PDB entry 6W77 | electron microscopy, 3.60 A resolution | chains A and M of the 18 polymer chains in the assembly

[Chain A]
Molecule: 1542-nt RNA strand
Organism: Escherichia coli (strain K12)
Sequence (1542 nucleotides; numbered 1 to 1542; the number before each row is that of its first residue):
     1 AAAUUGAAGA GUUUGAUCAU GGCUCAGAUU GAACGCUGGC GGCAGGCCUA ACACAUGCAA
    61 GUCGAACGGU AACAGGAAGA AGCUUGCUUC UUUGCUGACG AGUGGCGGAC GGGUGAGUAA
   121 UGUCUGGGAA ACUGCCUGAU GGAGGGGGAU AACUACUGGA AACGGUAGCU AAUACCGCAU
   181 AACGUCGCAA GACCAAAGAG GGGGACCUUC GGGCCUCUUG CCAUCGGAUG UGCCCAGAUG
   241 GGAUUAGCUA GUAGGUGGGG UAACGGCUCA CCUAGGCGAC GAUCCCUAGC UGGUCUGAGA
   301 GGAUGACCAG CCACACUGGA ACUGAGACAC GGUCCAGACU CCUACGGGAG GCAGCAGUGG
   361 GGAAUAUUGC ACAAUGGGCG CAAGCCUGAU GCAGCCAUGC CGCGUGUAUG AAGAAGGCCU
   421 UCGGGUUGUA AAGUACUUUC AGCGGGGAGG AAGGGAGUAA AGUUAAUACC UUUGCUCAUU
   481 GACGUUACCC GCAGAAGAAG CACCGGCUAA CUCCGUGCCA GCAGCCGCGG UAAUACGGAG
   541 GGUGCAAGCG UUAAUCGGAA UUACUGGGCG UAAAGCGCAC GCAGGCGGUU UGUUAAGUCA
   601 GAUGUGAAAU CCCCGGGCUC AACCUGGGAA CUGCAUCUGA UACUGGCAAG CUUGAGUCUC
   661 GUAGAGGGGG GUAGAAUUCC AGGUGUAGCG GUGAAAUGCG UAGAGAUCUG GAGGAAUACC
   721 GGUGGCGAAG GCGGCCCCCU GGACGAAGAC UGACGCUCAG GUGCGAAAGC GUGGGGAGCA
   781 AACAGGAUUA GAUACCCUGG UAGUCCACGC CGUAAACGAU GUCGACUUGG AGGUUGUGCC
   841 CUUGAGGCGU GGCUUCCGGA GCUAACGCGU UAAGUCGACC GCCUGGGGAG UACGGCCGCA
   901 AGGUUAAAAC UCAAAUGAAU UGACGGGGGC CCGCACAAGC GGUGGAGCAU GUGGUUUAAU
   961 UCGAUGCAAC GCGAAGAACC UUACCUGGUC UUGACAUCCA CGGAAGUUUU CAGAGAUGAG
  1021 AAUGUGCCUU CGGGAACCGU GAGACAGGUG CUGCAUGGCU GUCGUCAGCU CGUGUUGUGA
  1081 AAUGUUGGGU UAAGUCCCGC AACGAGCGCA ACCCUUAUCC UUUGUUGCCA GCGGUCCGGC
  1141 CGGGAACUCA AAGGAGACUG CCAGUGAUAA ACUGGAGGAA GGUGGGGAUG ACGUCAAGUC
  1201 AUCAUGGCCC UUACGACCAG GGCUACACAC GUGCUACAAU GGCGCAUACA AAGAGAAGCG
  1261 ACCUCGCGAG AGCAAGCGGA CCUCAUAAAG UGCGUCGUAG UCCGGAUUGG AGUCUGCAAC
  1321 UCGACUCCAU GAAGUCGGAA UCGCUAGUAA UCGUGGAUCA GAAUGCCACG GUGAAUACGU
  1381 UCCCGGGCCU UGUACACACC GCCCGUCACA CCAUGGGAGU GGGUUGCAAA AGAAGUAGGU
  1441 AGCUUAACCU UCGGGAGGGC GCUUACCACU UUGUGAUUCA UGACUGGGGU GAAGUCGUAA
  1501 CAAGGUAACC GUAGGGGAAC CUGCGGUUGG AUCACCUCCU UA
Unresolved in the structure: 1391-1393, 1401-1407, 1494-1503, 1540-1542
From the paper describing this entry:
  - conformationally variable residues: U921 to G925, U1391 to A1396, C1397 to C1407, G1494 to A1503, U1532 to A1534

[Chain M]
Molecule: 30S ribosomal protein S13
Organism: Escherichia coli (strain K12)
Reference sequence: P0A7S9 (RS13_ECOLI); residues 0-117 here correspond to UniProt positions 1-118 (UniProt number = residue number + 1)
Amino-acid sequence (118 residues; numbered 0 to 117; the number before each row is that of its first residue; numbering starts at 0):
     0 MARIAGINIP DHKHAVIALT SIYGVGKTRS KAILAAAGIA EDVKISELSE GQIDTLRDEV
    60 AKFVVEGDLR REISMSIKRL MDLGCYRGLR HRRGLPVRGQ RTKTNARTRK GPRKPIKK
Unresolved in the structure: 0, 113-117

[Interface between chain A and chain M]
Pairs across the interface (63; chain A residue first):
  A946(A) with Arg-112(M), salt bridge to the phosphate
  G947(A) with Arg-106(M), phosphate contact; Thr-107(M), hydrogen bond to the phosphate
  C948(A) with Asn-104(M), phosphate contact; Ala-105(M), phosphate contact; Arg-106(M), phosphate contact; Thr-107(M), hydrogen bond to the phosphate
  A949(A) with Gln-99(M), phosphate contact; Arg-100(M), phosphate contact; Asn-104(M), hydrogen bond to the base
  U950(A) with Arg-100(M), salt bridge to the phosphate; Asn-104(M), base contact
  G951(A) with Arg-100(M), salt bridge to the phosphate
  U1224(A) with Lys-102(M), sugar contact
  A1225(A) with Gln-99(M), phosphate contact; Arg-100(M), phosphate contact; Thr-101(M), hydrogen bond to the phosphate; Lys-102(M), hydrogen bond to the sugar
  C1226(A) with Arg-89(M), salt bridge to the phosphate; Thr-101(M), phosphate contact; Lys-102(M), hydrogen bond to the sugar
  A1227(A) with Lys-109(M), sugar contact
  C1228(A) with Arg-106(M), salt bridge to the phosphate; Lys-109(M), salt bridge to the phosphate; Arg-112(M), phosphate contact
  U1295(A) with His-13(M), sugar contact; Asp-41(M), sugar contact
  C1296(A) with His-13(M), sugar contact
  C1302(A) with Ile-16(M), sugar contact; Lys-26(M), hydrogen bond to the sugar
  A1306(A) with Thr-107(M), base contact
  U1307(A) with Gln-99(M), hydrogen bond to the phosphate; Arg-108(M), sugar contact
  U1308(A) with Pro-95(M), phosphate contact; Val-96(M), hydrogen bond to the phosphate; Arg-97(M), salt bridge to the phosphate; Gln-99(M), phosphate contact
  G1309(A) with Ile-72(M), sugar contact; Arg-86(M), salt bridge to the phosphate; Val-96(M), phosphate contact; Arg-97(M), salt bridge to the phosphate
  G1310(A) with Arg-86(M), salt bridge to the phosphate
  U1321(A) with Tyr-85(M), sugar contact; Val-96(M), phosphate contact; Arg-97(M), phosphate contact
  C1322(A) with Tyr-85(M), hydrogen bond to the phosphate
  G1323(A) with Gly-98(M), phosphate contact
  C1328(A) with Thr-27(M), hydrogen bond to the phosphate; Arg-28(M), phosphate contact
  A1329(A) with Tyr-22(M), phosphate contact; Gly-23(M), phosphate contact; Val-24(M), hydrogen bond to the phosphate; Gly-25(M), hydrogen bond to the phosphate; Lys-26(M), phosphate contact; Thr-27(M), phosphate contact; Arg-28(M), hydrogen bond to the phosphate
  U1330(A) with Ile-21(M), phosphate contact; Tyr-22(M), sugar contact; Gly-23(M), phosphate contact; Val-24(M), phosphate contact; Gly-25(M), phosphate contact; Arg-69(M), hydrogen bond to the phosphate
  G1331(A) with Tyr-22(M), phosphate contact
Other interface residues (no listed pair), chain A (30 interface residues in all): A1229, G1294, C1320, A1332
Other interface residues (no listed pair), chain M (38 interface residues in all): Thr-19, Ser-75, Ile-76, Leu-79, His-90, Arg-92, Leu-94

[In short]
30 residues of chain A face 38 of chain M across their interface, with 15 hydrogen bonds and 10 salt bridges.
Polar contacts include A949(A)/Asn-104(M), A1225(A)/Lys-102(M) and C1226(A)/Lys-102(M). From the paper:
conformational variability at U921(A), U1391(A) and C1397(A) among others.
Chain A is a 1542-nt RNA strand and chain M is 30S ribosomal protein S13, both from Escherichia coli (strain
K12); the structure, 30S-Inactivated-high-Mg2+ Class A, was determined by electron microscopy, deposited
together with 6W6K, 6W7M, 6W7N and 6W7W.
